8FTD - chains G and H of the 10 polymer chains in the assembly; structure by electron microscopy, 2.76 A resolution.

Chain G (and H):
Molecule: DNA-directed RNA polymerase subunit alpha
Source organism: Escherichia coli
Notes: EC 2.7.7.6; chain H of this document is another copy of the same molecule, construct and numbering; everything in this record applies to it too
Reference sequence: P0A7Z4 (RPOA_ECOLI); residue numbers follow UniProt; this construct covers 1-329
Amino-acid sequence (329 residues; numbered 1 to 329; the number before each row is that of its first residue):
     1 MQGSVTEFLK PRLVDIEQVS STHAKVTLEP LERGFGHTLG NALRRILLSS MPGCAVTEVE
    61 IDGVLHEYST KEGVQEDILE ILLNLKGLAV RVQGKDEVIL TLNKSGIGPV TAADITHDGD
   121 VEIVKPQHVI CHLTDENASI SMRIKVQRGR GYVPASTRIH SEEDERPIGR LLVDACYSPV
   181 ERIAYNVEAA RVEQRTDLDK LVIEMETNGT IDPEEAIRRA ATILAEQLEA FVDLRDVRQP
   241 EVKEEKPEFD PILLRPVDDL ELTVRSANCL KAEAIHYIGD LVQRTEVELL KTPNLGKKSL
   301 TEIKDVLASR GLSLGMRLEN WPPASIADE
Disordered / not traced: 1-4, 236-329 (chain H: 1-3, 159-170, 235-329)
Curated features (UniProtKB/Swiss-Prot):
  - region: E162 to E165 (Required for interaction with Crp at class II promoters)
  - modified residue: R265 (ADP-ribosylarginine), K297 (N6-acetyllysine), K298 (N6-acetyllysine)
  - mutagenesis: R45 (R45C: In rpoA112; temperature-sensitive, blocks RNA polymerase assembly), E162 to E165 (5-fold decrease in CRP-class II promoter-dependent transcription), E165 (E165K: 5-fold decrease in CRP-class II promoter-dependent transcription), R191 (R191C: In rpoA101; temperature-sensitive)
Ligand contacts: chapso (1N7): E72, D135, E136

Chain G / chain H interface:
Contacting residue pairs (55; chain G residue first):
  F8(G) - R150(H)
  F8(G) - Q227(H)
  L9(G) - Q227(H)  hydrogen bond (backbone-side chain)
  K10(G) - E226(H)
  K10(G) - Q227(H)
  P11(G) - Q227(H)
  P11(G) - A230(H)
  P11(G) - F231(H)  hydrophobic
  R12(G) - A230(H)
  G34(G) - R45(H)  hydrogen bond (backbone-side chain)
  F35(G) - I46(H)  hydrophobic
  H37(G) - R45(H)
  T38(G) - R45(H)  hydrogen bond
  L39(G) - L224(H)  hydrophobic
  R45(G) - G34(H)
  R45(G) - H37(H)
  R45(G) - T38(H)  hydrogen bond
  I46(G) - F35(H)  hydrophobic
  S50(G) - F35(H)
  P52(G) - V5(H)  hydrophobic
  G149(G) - V5(H)
  R150(G) - S4(H)
  R150(G) - V5(H)  hydrogen bond (side chain-backbone)
  R150(G) - E7(H)  hydrogen bond (side chain-backbone)
  R150(G) - F8(H)
  R218(G) - F231(H)
  R218(G) - V232(H)  hydrogen bond (side chain-backbone)
  R218(G) - D233(H)  salt bridge
  R218(G) - L234(H)  hydrogen bond (side chain-backbone)
  A221(G) - F231(H)
  A221(G) - V232(H)
  T222(G) - V232(H)  hydrogen bond (side chain-backbone)
  T222(G) - D233(H)
  T222(G) - L234(H)  hydrogen bond (side chain-backbone)
  I223(G) - F8(H)  hydrophobic
  L224(G) - L228(H)  hydrophobic
  A225(G) - L228(H)  hydrophobic
  E226(G) - K10(H)
  Q227(G) - F8(H)
  Q227(G) - L9(H)  hydrogen bond (side chain-backbone)
  Q227(G) - L31(H)
  Q227(G) - F35(H)
  L228(G) - L39(H)  hydrophobic
  L228(G) - L224(H)  hydrophobic
  A230(G) - P11(H)  hydrophobic
  F231(G) - L28(H)  hydrophobic
  F231(G) - L43(H)  hydrophobic
  F231(G) - I217(H)  hydrophobic
  F231(G) - R218(H)
  V232(G) - A221(H)  hydrophobic
  V232(G) - T222(H)
  L234(G) - V14(H)  hydrophobic
  L234(G) - E214(H)
  R235(G) - R12(H)  hydrogen bond (side chain-backbone)
  R235(G) - V14(H)
Other interface residues (no listed pair), chain G (36 interface residues in all): V5, T6, L28, E32, A42, D233
Other interface residues (no listed pair), chain H (40 interface residues in all): I16, V26, A42, P52, I223, A225

In short:
The interface between chain G and chain H involves 36 residues on one side and 40 on the other; the contacts
include 12 hydrogen bonds and 1 salt bridge. Among the polar pairs are R218(G)-D233(H), L9(G)-Q227(H) and
G34(G)-R45(H). Ligands of chain G: chapso.
Both chains are DNA-directed RNA polymerase subunit alpha (Escherichia coli). Entry 8FTD (Structure of
Escherichia coli CedA in complex with transcription initiation complex) was determined by electron microscopy.
